PDB entry 6MTM | X-ray diffraction, 3.00 A resolution | chains A and E of the 5 polymer chains in the assembly

Chain A:
Name: HLA class I histocompatibility antigen, B-37 alpha chain
Organism: Homo sapiens
UniProtKB: P18463 (1B37_HUMAN); residues 1-276 here correspond to UniProt positions 25-300 (UniProt number = residue number + 24)
Amino-acid sequence (276 residues; numbered 1 to 276; the number before each row is that of its first residue):
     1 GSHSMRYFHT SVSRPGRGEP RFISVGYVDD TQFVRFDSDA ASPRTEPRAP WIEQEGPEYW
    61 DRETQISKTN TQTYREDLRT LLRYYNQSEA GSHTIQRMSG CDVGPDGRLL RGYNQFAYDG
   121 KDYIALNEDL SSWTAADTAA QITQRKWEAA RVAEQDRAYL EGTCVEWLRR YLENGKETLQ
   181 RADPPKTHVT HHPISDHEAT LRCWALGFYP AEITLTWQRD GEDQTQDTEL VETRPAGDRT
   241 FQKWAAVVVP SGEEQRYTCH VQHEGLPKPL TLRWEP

Chain E:
Name: EM2 TCR beta chain
Organism: Homo sapiens
Amino-acid sequence (237 residues; each row starts with the number of its first residue):
     3 GITQSPKYLF RKEGQNVTLS CEQNLNHDAM YWYRQDPGQG LRLIYYSQIV NDFQKGDIAE
    63 GYSVSREKKE SFPLTVTSAQ PTAFYLCASS MSAMGTEAFF GQGTRLTVVE DLKNVFPPEV
   123 AVFEPSEAEI SHTQKATLVC LATGFYPDHV ELSWWVNGKE VHSGVCTDPQ PLKEQPALND
   183 SRYALSSRLR VSATFWQDPR NHFRCQVQFY GLSENDEWTQ DRAKPVTQIV SAEAWGR
Cystine bridges: Cys23-Cys89

How chain A and chain E interact:
Pairs across the interface (18):
  Gln65(A) with Tyr48(E); Gln56(E)
  Thr69(A) with Ile51(E); Asp54(E), hydrogen bond
  Gln72(A) with Ile51(E); Val52(E); Asn53(E)
  Thr73(A) with Ile51(E)
  Glu76(A) with Asp30(E); Ile51(E); Lys71(E), salt bridge
  Arg79(A) with Val52(E)
  Lys146(A) with Asn28(E); Met93(E)
  Ala150(A) with Thr98(E)
  Gln155(A) with Ser94(E); Met96(E), hydrogen bond (side chain-backbone); Gly97(E)
Also at the interface, not in a pair above, chain A (11 interface residues in all): Lys68, Arg75
Also at the interface, not in a pair above, chain E (15 interface residues in all): Gln50
From the paper, about this interface:
  - interface residues, chain A: Gln65(A), Glu76(A)

Summary:
The interface between chain A and chain E involves 11 residues on one side and 15 on the other, with 2
hydrogen bonds and 1 salt bridge. Polar contacts include Glu76(A)-Lys71(E), Thr69(A)-Asp54(E) and
Gln155(A)-Met96(E). From the paper: interface residues Gln65(A) and Glu76(A).
Chain A is HLA class I histocompatibility antigen, B-37 alpha chain and chain E is EM2 TCR beta chain, both
from Homo sapiens; the structure, Crystal Structure of EM2 TCR in complex with HLA-B*37:01-NP338, was
determined by X-ray diffraction (same publication as 6MT3, 6MT4, 6MT5, 6MT6 and 6MTL).
